Entry 7N4K (X-ray diffraction, 1.85 A resolution); this record covers chains D and E of the 5 polymer chains in the assembly.

== Chain D ==
Name: Fusion protein of T cell receptor alpha variable 21-DV12 and T-cell receptor, sp3.4 alpha chain
Organism: Mus musculus
UniProt: chimeric construct of A0A075B6C4, K7N5N2: residues 3-106 from A0A075B6C4 (A0A075B6C4_MOUSE) positions 20-107 (offset varies); residues 128-217 from K7N5N2 positions 115-204 (UniProt number = residue number - 13)
Chain sequence (199 residues; row label = number of the first residue in the row; note: 19 numbers in that range are skipped by the numbering (no residue carries them; nothing is unmodelled there); a row labelled like 84A-84C holds insertion residues (84A, then the next letters in order)):
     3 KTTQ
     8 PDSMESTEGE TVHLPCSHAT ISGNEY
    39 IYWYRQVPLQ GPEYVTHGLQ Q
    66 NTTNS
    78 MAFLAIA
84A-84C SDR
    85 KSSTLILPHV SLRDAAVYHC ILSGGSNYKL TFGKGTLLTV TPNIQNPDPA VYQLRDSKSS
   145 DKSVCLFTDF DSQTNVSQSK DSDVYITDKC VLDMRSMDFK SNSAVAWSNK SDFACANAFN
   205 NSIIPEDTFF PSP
Disulfide bonds: Cys23-Cys104, Cys149-Cys199
Differences from the reference sequence: linker (107-127)

== Chain E ==
Name: Fusion protein of T cell receptor beta, variable 29 and Human nkt tcr beta chain
Organism: Mus musculus
UniProt: chimeric construct of A0A0G2LB96, K7N5M4: residues 1-107 from A0A0G2LB96 (A0A0G2LB96_MOUSE) positions 20-113 (offset varies); residues 111-253 from K7N5M4 positions 107-249 (UniProt number = residue number - 4)
Chain sequence (240 residues; numbered 1 to 253; 13 numbers in that range are skipped by the numbering (no residue carries them; nothing is unmodelled there); the number before each row is that of its first residue):
     1 DMKVTQMPRY LIKRMGENVL LECGQDMSHE T
    39 MYWYRQDPGL GLQLIYISYD VDS
    66 NSEGDIP
    74 KGYRVSRK
    83 KREHFSLILD SAKTNQTSVY FCASSFGREQ YFGPGTRLTV LEDLKNVFPP EVAVFEPSEA
   143 EISHTQKATL VCLATGFYPD HVELSWWVNG KEVHSGVCTD PQPLKEQPAL NDSRYALSSR
   203 LRVSATFWQN PRNHFRCQVQ FYGLSENDEW TQDRAKPVTQ IVSAEAWGRA D
Disulfide bonds: Cys23-Cys104, Cys154-Cys219
Differences from the reference sequence: linker (108-110); conflict Leu123 (Thr119 in K7N5M4)

== Chain D / chain E interface ==
Contacting residue pairs (91):
  Tyr40(D) - Arg110(E)  hydrogen bond (side chain-backbone)
  Tyr40(D) - Glu111(E)
  Tyr42(D) - Glu111(E)
  Tyr42(D) - Gln112(E)  hydrogen bond (side chain-backbone)
  Gln44(D) - Gln44(E)  hydrogen bond
  Gln44(D) - Leu50(E)
  Gln44(D) - Phe103(E)
  Leu47(D) - Gln184(E)
  Gln48(D) - Phe103(E)
  Gly49(D) - Phe103(E)
  Gly49(D) - Gly115(E)
  Pro50(D) - Phe114(E)
  Tyr52(D) - Arg110(E)
  Tyr52(D) - Glu111(E)
  His55(D) - Arg110(E)
  Tyr112(D) - Thr31(E)
  Tyr112(D) - Tyr40(E)  hydrogen bond (backbone-side chain)
  Tyr112(D) - Ile55(E)  hydrophobic
  Tyr112(D) - Ser107(E)
  Tyr112(D) - Phe108(E)
  Tyr112(D) - Gly109(E)
  Tyr112(D) - Gln112(E)  hydrogen bond (backbone-side chain)
  Lys113(D) - Leu52(E)
  Lys113(D) - Ile55(E)
  Lys113(D) - Tyr57(E)
  Lys113(D) - Glu68(E)
  Leu114(D) - Gln112(E)
  Phe116(D) - Leu50(E)
  Phe116(D) - Phe114(E)  hydrophobic
  Asp132(D) - His146(E)  salt bridge
  Tyr136(D) - Ser140(E)
  Tyr136(D) - Ala142(E)
  Tyr136(D) - Glu143(E)
  Tyr136(D) - His146(E)
  Tyr136(D) - Thr147(E)
  Gln137(D) - Ser140(E)
  Leu138(D) - Phe137(E)
  Leu138(D) - Glu138(E)
  Leu138(D) - Thr151(E)
  Leu138(D) - Val153(E)  hydrophobic
  Arg139(D) - Phe137(E)
  Arg139(D) - Glu138(E)  hydrogen bond (backbone-backbone)
  Asp140(D) - Ala135(E)
  Asp140(D) - Val136(E)
  Asp140(D) - Phe137(E)
  Ser141(D) - Val136(E)  hydrogen bond (backbone-backbone)
  Ser141(D) - Glu138(E)  hydrogen bond
  Ser141(D) - Ala248(E)
  Lys146(D) - Ala135(E)
  Lys146(D) - Phe137(E)
  Ser147(D) - Phe137(E)
  Val148(D) - Leu155(E)  hydrophobic
  Leu150(D) - Thr151(E)
  Leu150(D) - Arg202(E)
  Asp153(D) - Thr147(E)
  Asp153(D) - Arg204(E)  salt bridge
  Gln162(D) - Leu186(E)
  Tyr169(D) - Leu186(E)  hydrophobic
  Tyr169(D) - Lys187(E)
  Tyr169(D) - Glu188(E)  hydrogen bond (side chain-backbone)
  Ile170(D) - Leu186(E)
  Thr171(D) - Asp182(E)
  Thr171(D) - Ser200(E)
  Cys174(D) - Cys180(E)  hydrogen bond
  Cys174(D) - Thr181(E)  hydrogen bond (side chain-backbone)
  Cys174(D) - Asp182(E)
  Cys174(D) - Pro183(E)
  Cys174(D) - Arg202(E)
  Val175(D) - Cys180(E)  hydrogen bond (backbone-side chain)
  Leu176(D) - Gly178(E)
  Leu176(D) - Val179(E)
  Leu176(D) - Cys180(E)  hydrophobic
  Leu176(D) - Arg202(E)
  Leu176(D) - Arg204(E)
  Asp177(D) - Ser177(E)
  Asp177(D) - Gly178(E)  hydrogen bond (backbone-backbone)
  Met178(D) - Gly178(E)
  Met178(D) - Arg204(E)
  Met178(D) - Val205(E)  hydrophobic
  Arg179(D) - Ser177(E)
  Phe183(D) - Lys149(E)
  Phe183(D) - Arg204(E)
  Ser185(D) - Arg204(E)  hydrogen bond
  Ser187(D) - Arg202(E)  hydrogen bond
  Val189(D) - Ser200(E)
  Val189(D) - Arg202(E)
  Trp191(D) - Leu155(E)  hydrophobic
  Trp191(D) - Leu186(E)  hydrophobic
  Trp191(D) - Ala198(E)  hydrophobic
  Phe213(D) - His146(E)
  Pro215(D) - Ala142(E)  hydrophobic
Interface residues without a listed pair, chain D (47 interface residues in all): Lys118, Thr152, Ser166, Asp172, Ala188
Interface residues without a listed pair, chain E (54 interface residues in all): Tyr42, Gly47, Pro116, Pro139, Pro190, Ser206, Glu247

== In short ==
47 residues of chain D and 54 residues of chain E are in contact; the contacts include 15 hydrogen bonds and 2
salt bridges. Polar contacts include Asp132(D)-His146(E), Asp153(D)-Arg204(E) and Tyr40(D)-Arg110(E).
Here chain D is Fusion protein of T cell receptor alpha variable 21-DV12 and T-cell receptor, sp3.4 alpha
chain and chain E is Fusion protein of T cell receptor beta, variable 29 and Human nkt tcr beta chain, both
from Mus musculus. Entry 7N4K (6218 TCR in complex with H2-Db PA 224) was determined by X-ray diffraction
(same publication as 7N5C, 7N5P and 7N5Q).
